PDB entry 8B12 | electron microscopy, 1.86 A resolution | chains D and X of the 10 polymer chains in the assembly

== Chain D ==
Molecule: Major carboxysome shell protein CsoS1A
Organism: Halothiobacillus neapolitanus
Reference sequence: P45689 (CSOSA_HALNC); numbering as in UniProt (aligned over 1-98)
Chain sequence (98 residues; row label = number of the first residue in the row):
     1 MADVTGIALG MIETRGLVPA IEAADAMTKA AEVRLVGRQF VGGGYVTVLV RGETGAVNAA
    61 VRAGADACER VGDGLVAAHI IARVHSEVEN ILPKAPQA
Disordered / not traced: 1-5

== Chain X ==
Molecule: Carboxysome assembly protein CsoS2B
Organism: Halothiobacillus neapolitanus
Reference sequence: O85041 (CSOS2_HALNC); numbering as in UniProt (aligned over 7-869)
Chain sequence (863 residues; row label = number of the first residue in the row):
     7 MNPADLSGLS GKELARARRA ALSKQGKAAV SNKTASVNRS TKQAASSINT NQVRSSVNEV
    67 PTDYQMADQL CSTIDHADFG TESNRVRDLC RQRREALSTI GKKAVKTNGK PSGRVRPQQS
   127 VVHNDAMIEN AGDTNQSSST SLNNELSEIC SIADDMPERF GSQAKTVRDI CRARRQALSE
   187 RGTRAVPPKP QSQGGPGRNG YQIDGYLDTA LHGRDAAKRH REMLCQYGRG TAPSCKPTGR
   247 VKNSVQSGNA APKKVETGHT LSGGSVTGTQ VDRKSHVTGN EPGTCRAVTG TEYVGTEQFT
   307 SFCNTSPKPN ATKVNVTTTA RGRPVSGTEV SRTEKVTGNE SGVCRNVTGT EYMSNEAHFS
   367 LCGTAAKPSQ ADKVMFGATA RTHQVVSGSD EFRPSSVTGN ESGAKRTITG SQYADEGLAR
   427 LTINGAPAKV ARTHTFAGSD VTGTEIGRST RVTGDESGSC RSISGTEYLS NEQFQSFCDT
   487 KPQRSPFKVG QDRTNKGQSV TGNLVDRSEL VTGNEPGSCS RVTGSQYGQS KICGGGVGKV
   547 RSMRTLRGTS VSGQQLDHAP KMSGDERGGC MPVTGNEYYG REHFEPFCTS TPEPEAQSTE
   607 QSLTCEGQII SGTSVDASDL VTGNEIGEQQ LISGDAYVGA QQTGCLPTSP RFNQTGNVQS
   667 MGFKNTNQPE QNFAPGEVMP TDFSIQTPAR SAQNRITGND IAPSGRITGP GMLATGLITG
   727 TPEFRHAARE LVGSPQPMAM AMANRNKAAQ APVVQPEVVA TQEKPELVCA PRSDQMDRVS
   787 GEGKERCHIT GDDWSVNKHI TGTAGQWASG RNPSMRGNAR VVETSAFANR NVPKPEKPGS
   847 KITGSSGNDT QGSLITYSGG ARG
Disordered / not traced: 7-711, 732-772, 824-828
Disulfide bonds: Cys-775/Cys-793
Construct notes: conflict Val-111 (Ala in O85041), Asn-114 (Thr in O85041)

== How chain D and chain X interact ==
Pairs across the interface - 8 pairs, chain D then chain X:
  Arg-15(D) / Phe-833(X)
  Tyr-45(D) / Phe-833(X)
  Arg-70(D) / Arg-778(X)  hydrogen bond (side chain-backbone)
  Arg-70(D) / Gln-781(X)  hydrogen bond (side chain-backbone)
  Arg-70(D) / Met-782(X)
  Arg-70(D) / Asp-783(X)  salt bridge
  Arg-70(D) / Arg-792(X)
  Val-71(D) / Ser-786(X)
Interface residues without a listed pair, chain D (5 interface residues in all): Glu-69
Interface residues without a listed pair, chain X (8 interface residues in all): Lys-790

== Summary ==
The interface between chain D and chain X involves 5 residues on one side and 8 on the other, with 2 hydrogen
bonds and 1 salt bridge. Polar contacts include Arg-70(D)/Asp-783(X), Arg-70(D)/Arg-778(X) and
Arg-70(D)/Gln-781(X).
Chain D is Major carboxysome shell protein CsoS1A and chain X is Carboxysome assembly protein CsoS2B, both
from Halothiobacillus neapolitanus; the structure, cryo-EM structure of carboxysomal mini-shell: icosahedral
assembly from CsoS4A/1A and CsoS2 co-expression (T = 9), was determined by electron microscopy, deposited
together with 8B0Y and 8B11.
